Entry 3VSV (X-ray diffraction, 1.48 A resolution); this record covers chains C and D of the 4 polymer chains in the assembly.

# Chain C (and D)
Protein: Xylosidase
Notes: EC 3.2.1.37; chain D of this document is another copy of the same molecule, construct and numbering; everything in this record applies to it too
UniProt: A2ICH1 (A2ICH1_THESJ); residues 1-638 here = UniProt positions 1-638
Sequence (638 residues; row label = number of the first residue in the row):
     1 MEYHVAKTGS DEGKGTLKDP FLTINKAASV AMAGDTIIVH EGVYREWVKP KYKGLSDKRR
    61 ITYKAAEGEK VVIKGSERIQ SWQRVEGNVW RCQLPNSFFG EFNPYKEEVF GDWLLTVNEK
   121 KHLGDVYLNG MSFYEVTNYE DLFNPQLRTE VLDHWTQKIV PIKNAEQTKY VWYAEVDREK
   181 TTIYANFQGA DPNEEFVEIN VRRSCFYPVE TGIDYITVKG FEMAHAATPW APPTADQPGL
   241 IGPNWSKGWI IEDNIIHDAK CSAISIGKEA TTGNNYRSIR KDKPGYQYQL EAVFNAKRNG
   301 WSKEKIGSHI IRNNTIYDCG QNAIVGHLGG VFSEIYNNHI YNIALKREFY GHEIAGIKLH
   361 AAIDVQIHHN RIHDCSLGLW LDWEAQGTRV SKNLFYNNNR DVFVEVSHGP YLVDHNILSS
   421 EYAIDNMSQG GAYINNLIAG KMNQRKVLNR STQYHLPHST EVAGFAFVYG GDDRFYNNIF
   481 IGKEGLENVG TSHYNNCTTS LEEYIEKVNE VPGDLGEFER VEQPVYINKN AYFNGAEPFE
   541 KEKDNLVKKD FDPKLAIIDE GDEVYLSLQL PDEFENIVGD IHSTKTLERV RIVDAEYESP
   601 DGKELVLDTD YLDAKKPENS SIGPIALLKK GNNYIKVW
Residues lining bound ligands:
  - beta-D-xylopyranose (XYP), molecule 1: Asp57, Arg60, Ile250, Ile310, Arg312, Tyr336
  - beta-D-xylopyranose (XYP), molecule 2: Trp113, Pro233, Gln289, His352, Glu353, Lys358, His360, Trp380, Asp382, Trp383, Glu405, Val406, Arg450
  - beta-D-xylopyranose (XYP), molecule 3: Tyr134, Val136, Asp141, Pro145, Gln146, Arg148, Thr168, Val171
  - beta-D-xylopyranose (XYP), molecule 4: Lys163, His339, Tyr341, Arg371, His373, Asp374, Asp559
  - beta-D-xylopyranose (XYP), molecule 5: Thr211, Trp245, Glu269, Thr271, Asn299
  - beta-D-xylopyranose (XYP), molecule 6: Gln366, His368, His369, Arg389, Ser391, Lys392, Asp613
  - alpha-D-xylopyranose (XYS), molecule 1: Val151, Val160, Pro161, Ile162, Lys163, Leu345, Arg347, Asp374, Cys375, Asn397, Asn398, Asn399
  - alpha-D-xylopyranose (XYS), molecule 2: Val160, Asn397, Asn398, Asn399, Ser420, Glu421
  - alpha-D-xylopyranose (XYS), molecule 3: Thr584, Lys585, Lys603, Glu604
From the paper describing this entry:
  - mutagenesis - W113A, E353A, K358A, W380A, D382A, W383A, E405A: abolished catalytic activity
  - mutagenesis - W113Y, H352A, H360A, R450A: decreased catalytic activity
  - mutagenesis - W113F: unchanged catalytic activity

# How chain C and chain D interact
Contacting residue pairs (20; chain C residue first):
  Glu12(C) - Arg178(D)  salt bridge
  Met32(C) - Ile279(D)  hydrophobic
  Lys53(C) - Tyr276(D)  hydrogen bond
  Leu55(C) - Arg280(D)
  Arg178(C) - Glu12(D)
  Glu210(C) - Ala270(D)
  Thr211(C) - Thr271(D)
  Ala270(C) - Glu210(D)
  Thr271(C) - Thr211(D)
  Tyr276(C) - Lys53(D)  hydrogen bond
  Ile279(C) - Met32(D)  hydrophobic
  Arg280(C) - Leu55(D)
  Arg298(C) - Arg298(D)
  Arg298(C) - Asn299(D)
  Arg298(C) - Gly300(D)  hydrogen bond (backbone-backbone)
  Asn299(C) - Arg298(D)
  Asn299(C) - Asn299(D)
  Asn299(C) - Lys305(D)  hydrogen bond
  Gly300(C) - Arg298(D)  hydrogen bond (backbone-backbone)
  Lys305(C) - Asn299(D)
Interface residues without a listed pair, chain C (18 interface residues in all): Tyr52, Lys297
Interface residues without a listed pair, chain D (17 interface residues in all): Tyr52

# Overview
18 residues of chain C face 17 of chain D across their interface, with 5 hydrogen bonds and 1 salt bridge.
Polar contacts include Glu12(C)-Arg178(D), Lys53(C)-Tyr276(D) and Asn299(C)-Lys305(D). From the paper: W113A,
E353A and K358A of chain C, among others, abolish catalytic activity; W113Y, H352A and H360A of chain C, among
others, reduce catalytic activity; 12 substitutions were tested in all.
Chain C and chain D are both Xylosidase; the structure, The complex structure of XylC with xylose, was
determined by X-ray diffraction (same publication as 3VST and 3VSU).
